6OEM - chains J and N of the 10 polymer chains in the assembly; structure by electron microscopy, 3.60 A resolution.

[Chain J]
Molecule: 61-nt DNA strand
Sequence (61 nucleotides; row label = number of the first residue in the row; numbers below 1 keep their minus sign (DC-3 is residue -3)):
    -3 CCTGGATCTG GCCTGTCTTA CACAGTGATG CAAATCAAGT GTGAAGCCAG ACAAAAACCC
    57 G
Not modelled in the structure: -3 to 0

[Chain N]
Protein: High mobility group protein B1
Source organism: Homo sapiens
UniProtKB: P09429 (HMGB1_HUMAN); numbering as in UniProt (aligned over 15-155)
Sequence (141 residues; row label = number of the first residue in the row):
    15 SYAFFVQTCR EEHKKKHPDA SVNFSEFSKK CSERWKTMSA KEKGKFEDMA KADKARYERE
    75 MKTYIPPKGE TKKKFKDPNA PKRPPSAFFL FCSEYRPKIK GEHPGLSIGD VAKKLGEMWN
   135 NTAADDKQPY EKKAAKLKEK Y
Not modelled in the structure: 15-98, 120-121, 137-155
Swiss-Prot annotation at these positions:
  - DNA-binding region: Pro95 (HMG box 2)
  - region: Pro80 to Lys96 (LPS binding (Lipid A)), Phe89 to Glu108 (Cytokine-stimulating activity), Lys150 to Tyr155 (Binding to AGER/RAGE)
  - motif: His27 to Lys43 (Nuclear localization signal (NLS) 1)
  - site: Asp67, Lys68 (Cleavage)
  - modified residue: Cys23 (Cysteine sulfonic acid (-SO3H)), Lys28 (N6-acetyllysine), Lys29 (N6-acetyllysine), Lys30 (N6-acetyllysine), Ser35 (Phosphoserine), Lys43 (N6-acetyllysine), Cys45 (Cysteine sulfonic acid (-SO3H)), Lys90 (N6-acetyllysine), Ser100 (Phosphoserine), Cys106 (Cysteine sulfonic acid (-SO3H)), Lys127 (N6-acetyllysine), Lys128 (N6-acetyllysine), Lys141 (N6-acetyllysine)
  - cross-link (Isoglutamyl lysine isopeptide (Lys-Gln)): Lys28 (interchain with Q-?), Lys43 (interchain with Q-?), Lys44 (interchain with Q-?), Lys68 (interchain with Q-?)
  - natural variant: Ala149 (A149E: In gastric-carcinoma cell line)
  - mutagenesis: Ser35 (S35A: Greatly reduces phosphorylation, nuclear localization; when associated with A-39; A-42; A-46; A-53 and A-181; S35E: Cytoplasmic localization (phosphorylation mimicking) ...), Ser39 (S39A: Greatly reduces phosphorylation, nuclear localization; when associated with A-35; A-42; A-46; A-53 and A-181; S39E: Cytoplasmic localization (phosphorylation mimicking) ...), Ser42 (S42A: Greatly reduces phosphorylation, nuclear localization; when associated with A-35; A-39; A-46; A-53 and A-181; S42E: Cytoplasmic localization (phosphorylation mimicking) ...), Ser46 (S46A: Greatly reduces phosphorylation, nuclear localization; when associated with A-35; A-39; A-42; A-53 and A-181; S46E: Cytoplasmic localization (phosphorylation mimicking) ...), Ser53 (S53A: Greatly reduces phosphorylation, nuclear localization; when associated with A-35; A-39; A-42; A-46 and A-181; S53E: Cytoplasmic localization (phosphorylation mimicking) ...), Asp67 (D67A: Abolishes cleavage by CASP1 and impairs ability to antagonize apoptosis-induced immune tolerance), Cys106 (C106S: Inhibits oxidation-dependent inactivation of immunostimmulatory activity in apoptotic cells)

[Chain J / chain N interface]
Contacting residue pairs (9):
  DA34(J) - Phe103(N)  sugar contact
  DG35(J) - Phe103(N)  phosphate contact
  DG35(J) - Cys106(N)  sugar contact
  DG35(J) - Ala126(N)  base contact
  DG37(J) - Lys114(N)  phosphate contact
  DG37(J) - Pro118(N)  phosphate contact
  DG37(J) - Ile122(N)  hydrogen bond to the base
  DT38(J) - Pro118(N)  phosphate contact
  DT38(J) - Gly119(N)  phosphate contact
Other interface residues (no listed pair), chain J (5 interface residues in all): DT36
Other interface residues (no listed pair), chain N (9 interface residues in all): Ser107, Arg110

[In short]
The interface between chain J and chain N involves 5 residues on one side and 9 on the other; the contacts
include 1 hydrogen bond. Its one hydrogen-bonded contact is DG37(J)-Ile122(N). From UniProt: a DNA-binding
region and 7 mutagenesis sites on chain N.
Chain J is a 61-nt DNA strand and chain N is High mobility group protein B1 (Homo sapiens); the structure,
Cryo-EM structure of mouse RAG1/2 PRC complex (DNA0), was determined by electron microscopy (same publication
as 6OEN, 6OEO, 6OEP, 6OEQ, 6OER and 6V0V).
